PDB entry 8K1M | electron microscopy, 2.90 A resolution | chains B and D of the 3 polymer chains in the assembly

[Chain B]
Protein: Multidrug efflux system permease protein Rv1217c
From: Mycobacterium tuberculosis (strain ATCC 25618 / H37Rv)
Reference sequence: O05318 (MEPRM_MYCTU); residues 1-548 here = UniProt positions 1-548
Amino-acid sequence (548 residues; each row starts with the number of its first residue):
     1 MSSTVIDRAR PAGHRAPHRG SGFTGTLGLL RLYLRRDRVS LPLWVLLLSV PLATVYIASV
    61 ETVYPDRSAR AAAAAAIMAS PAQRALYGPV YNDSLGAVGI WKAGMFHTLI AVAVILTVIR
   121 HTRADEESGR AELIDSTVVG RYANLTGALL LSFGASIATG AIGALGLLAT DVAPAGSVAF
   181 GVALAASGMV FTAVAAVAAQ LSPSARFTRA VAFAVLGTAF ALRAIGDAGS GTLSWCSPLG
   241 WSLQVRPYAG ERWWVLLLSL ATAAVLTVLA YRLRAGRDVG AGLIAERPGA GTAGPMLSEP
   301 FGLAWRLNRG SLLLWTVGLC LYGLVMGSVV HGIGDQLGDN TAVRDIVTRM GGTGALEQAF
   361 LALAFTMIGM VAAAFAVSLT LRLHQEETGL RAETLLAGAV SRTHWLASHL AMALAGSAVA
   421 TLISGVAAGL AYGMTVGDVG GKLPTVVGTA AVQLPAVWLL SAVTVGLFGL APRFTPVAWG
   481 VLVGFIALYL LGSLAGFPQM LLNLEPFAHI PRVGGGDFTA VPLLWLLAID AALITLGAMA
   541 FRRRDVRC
Not modelled in the structure: 1-19
Residues lining bound ligands: L9Q ((1S)-2-{[(S)-(2-aminoethoxy)(hydroxy)phosphoryl]oxy}-1-[(octadecanoyloxy)methyl]ethyl (9Z)-octadec-9-enoate): Leu314, Trp315, Gly318, Leu319, Tyr322, Val371, Ala374, Ser378, Arg382, Gln385, Trp479

[Chain D]
Protein: Multidrug efflux system ATP-binding protein Rv1218c
From: Mycobacterium tuberculosis (strain ATCC 25618 / H37Rv)
Notes: EC 7.6.2.-
Reference sequence: O86311 (MEATP_MYCTU); numbering as in UniProt (aligned over 8-296)
Amino-acid sequence (289 residues; each row starts with the number of its first residue):
     8 VPIEIRGLTK HFGSVRALDG LDLTVREGEV HGFLGPNGAG KSTTLRILLG LVKADGGSVR
    68 LLGGDPWTDA VDLHRHIAYV PGDVTLWPSL TGGETIDLLA RMRGGIDNAR RAELIERFGL
   128 DPTKKARTYS KGNRQKVSLI SALSSHATLL LLDEPSSGLD PLMENVFQQC IGEARQRGVT
   188 VLLSSHILAE TEALCEKVTI IRAGKTVESG SLDALRHLSR TSIKAEMIGD PGDLSQIKGV
   248 EDISIEGTTV RAQVDSESLR ELIQVLGHAG VRSLVSQPPT LEELFLRHY
Not modelled in the structure: 219-296

[Chain B / chain D interface]
Contacting residue pairs (30; chain B residue first):
  Ser21(B) - Val78(D)
  Leu32(B) - Leu105(D)  hydrophobic
  Arg35(B) - Ser96(D)  hydrogen bond (side chain-backbone)
  Arg35(B) - Glu101(D)  salt bridge
  Arg36(B) - Trp94(D)
  Asp125(B) - Trp94(D)
  Ser128(B) - Thr92(D)  hydrogen bond (backbone-side chain)
  Gly129(B) - Val91(D)
  Arg130(B) - Thr92(D)  hydrogen bond (side chain-backbone)
  Arg130(B) - Leu93(D)
  Arg130(B) - Trp94(D)
  Glu132(B) - Arg53(D)
  Leu133(B) - Pro88(D)  hydrophobic
  Ile134(B) - Trp94(D)  hydrophobic
  Asp135(B) - Leu58(D)
  Asp135(B) - His81(D)
  Ser136(B) - His81(D)
  Ser136(B) - Tyr86(D)
  Thr137(B) - His81(D)  hydrogen bond (backbone-side chain)
  Thr137(B) - Met109(D)
  Val138(B) - Val78(D)  hydrophobic
  Val138(B) - Arg82(D)
  Val138(B) - Met109(D)  hydrogen bond (backbone-backbone)
  Val138(B) - Arg110(D)
  Val139(B) - Val78(D)
  Arg141(B) - Trp74(D)
  Asp278(B) - Leu58(D)
  Asp278(B) - Val59(D)
  Val279(B) - Leu58(D)  hydrophobic
  Gly280(B) - Arg53(D)
Interface residues without a listed pair, chain B (25 interface residues in all): Gly20, Thr24, Gly28, Arg31, Gly140
Interface residues without a listed pair, chain D (25 interface residues in all): Phe19, Leu56, Asp79, Pro95, Leu97, Leu106, Arg108

[Summary]
Chain B and chain D each contribute 25 residues to their interface; the contacts include 5 hydrogen bonds and
1 salt bridge. Polar contacts include Arg35(B)-Glu101(D), Arg35(B)-Ser96(D) and Ser128(B)-Thr92(D). Chain B
binds compound L9Q.
Here chain B is Multidrug efflux system permease protein Rv1217c and chain D is Multidrug efflux system
ATP-binding protein Rv1218c, both from Mycobacterium tuberculosis (strain ATCC 25618 / H37Rv). Entry 8K1M
(mycobacterial efflux pump, apo state) was determined by electron microscopy together with 8K1N and 8K1O from
the same study.
